PDB entry 9C56 | X-ray diffraction, 2.43 A resolution | chain A

[Chain A]
Molecule: Tyrosine-protein phosphatase non-receptor type 2
From: Homo sapiens
Notes: EC 3.1.3.48
Reference sequence: P17706 (PTN2_HUMAN); residues 1-314 here = UniProt positions 1-314
Amino-acid sequence (315 residues; row label = number of the first residue in the row; numbering starts at 0):
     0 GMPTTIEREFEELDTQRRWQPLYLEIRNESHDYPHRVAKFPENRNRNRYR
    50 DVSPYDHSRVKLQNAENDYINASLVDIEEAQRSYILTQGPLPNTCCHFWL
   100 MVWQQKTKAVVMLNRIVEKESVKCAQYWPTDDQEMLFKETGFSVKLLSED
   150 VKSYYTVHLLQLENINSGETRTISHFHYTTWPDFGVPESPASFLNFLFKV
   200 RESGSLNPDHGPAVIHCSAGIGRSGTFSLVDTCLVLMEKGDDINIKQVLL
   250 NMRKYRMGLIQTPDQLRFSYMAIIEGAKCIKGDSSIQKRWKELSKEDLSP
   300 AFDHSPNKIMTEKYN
Unresolved in the structure: 0-1, 182-184, 281-314
Construct notes: expression tag (0)
Curated features (UniProtKB/Swiss-Prot):
  - active site: Cys216 (Phosphocysteine intermediate)
  - binding site (substrate): Asp182, Cys216 to Arg222, Gln260
  - modified residue: Tyr22 (Phosphotyrosine), Ser52 (Phosphoserine), Tyr68 (Phosphotyrosine), Cys216 (S-nitrosocysteine), Ser293 (Phosphoserine), Ser298 (Phosphoserine), Ser304 (Phosphoserine)

[Overview]
UniProt lists active-site residue Cys216 and 9 substrate-binding residues.
Chain A is Tyrosine-protein phosphatase non-receptor type 2 (Homo sapiens); the structure, Crystal structure
of human PTPN2 in complex with allosteric inhibitor, was determined by X-ray diffraction (same publication as
9C54 and 9C55).
